5R4A - chains A and B of the 5 polymer chains in the assembly; structure by X-ray diffraction, 1.20 A resolution.

Chain A:
Name: gamma-chymotrypsin
Source organism: Bos taurus
Notes: EC 3.4.21.1
UniProt: P00766 (CTRA_BOVIN); residue numbers follow UniProt; this construct covers 1-13
Amino-acid sequence (13 residues; row label = number of the first residue in the row):
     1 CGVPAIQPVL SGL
Not modelled in the structure: 11-13

Chain B:
Name: gamma-chymotrypsin
Source organism: Bos taurus
Notes: EC 3.4.21.1
UniProt: P00766 (CTRA_BOVIN); residues 16-146 here = UniProt positions 16-146
Amino-acid sequence (131 residues; each row starts with the number of its first residue):
    16 IVNGEEAVPG SWPWQVSLQD KTGFHFCGGS LINENWVVTA AHCGVTTSDV VVAGEFDQGS
    76 SSEKIQKLKI AKVFKNSKYN SLTINNDITL LKLSTAASFS QTVSAVCLPS ASDDFAAGTT
   136 CVTTGWGLTR Y
Disulfides: Cys42-Cys58
UniProt features mapped onto this chain:
  - active site (Charge relay system): His57, Asp102

Chain A / chain B interface:
Residue-residue contacts - 20 pairs, chain A then chain B:
  Cys1(A) - Ala120(B)
  Cys1(A) - Val121(B)
  Cys1(A) - Cys122(B)  disulfide
  Gly2(A) - Ala120(B)  hydrogen bond (backbone-backbone)
  Gly2(A) - Cys122(B)
  Pro4(A) - Ser26(B)
  Pro4(A) - Pro28(B)
  Pro4(A) - Trp29(B)  hydrophobic
  Ala5(A) - Gln116(B)
  Ile6(A) - Val23(B)  hydrophobic
  Ile6(A) - Pro24(B)
  Ile6(A) - Gly25(B)
  Ile6(A) - Ser26(B)
  Ile6(A) - Thr117(B)
  Gln7(A) - Ser26(B)
  Pro8(A) - Ser26(B)
  Pro8(A) - Trp27(B)  hydrophobic
  Val9(A) - Val23(B)  hydrophobic
  Leu10(A) - Glu20(B)
  Leu10(A) - Val137(B)  hydrophobic
Cross-chain cystine bridges: Cys1(A)-Cys122(B)

In short:
9 residues of chain A face 14 of chain B across their interface, with 1 disulfide bond and 1 hydrogen bond.
Its one hydrogen bond, Gly2(A)-Ala120(B), is backbone to backbone. From UniProt: active-site residues His57(B)
and Asp102(B) on chain B.
Chain A is gamma-chymotrypsin and chain B is gamma-chymotrypsin, both from Bos taurus; the structure, Crystal
Structure of deuterated gamma-Chymotrypsin at pH 9, room temperature, was determined by X-ray diffraction.
